PDB entry 9LVJ | electron microscopy, 3.82 A resolution | chains M and Q of the 18 polymer chains in the assembly

Chain M:
Protein: GATOR2 complex protein WDR24
Source organism: Homo sapiens
UniProtKB: Q96S15 (WDR24_HUMAN); numbering as in UniProt (aligned over 1-790)
Amino-acid sequence (790 residues; row label = number of the first residue in the row):
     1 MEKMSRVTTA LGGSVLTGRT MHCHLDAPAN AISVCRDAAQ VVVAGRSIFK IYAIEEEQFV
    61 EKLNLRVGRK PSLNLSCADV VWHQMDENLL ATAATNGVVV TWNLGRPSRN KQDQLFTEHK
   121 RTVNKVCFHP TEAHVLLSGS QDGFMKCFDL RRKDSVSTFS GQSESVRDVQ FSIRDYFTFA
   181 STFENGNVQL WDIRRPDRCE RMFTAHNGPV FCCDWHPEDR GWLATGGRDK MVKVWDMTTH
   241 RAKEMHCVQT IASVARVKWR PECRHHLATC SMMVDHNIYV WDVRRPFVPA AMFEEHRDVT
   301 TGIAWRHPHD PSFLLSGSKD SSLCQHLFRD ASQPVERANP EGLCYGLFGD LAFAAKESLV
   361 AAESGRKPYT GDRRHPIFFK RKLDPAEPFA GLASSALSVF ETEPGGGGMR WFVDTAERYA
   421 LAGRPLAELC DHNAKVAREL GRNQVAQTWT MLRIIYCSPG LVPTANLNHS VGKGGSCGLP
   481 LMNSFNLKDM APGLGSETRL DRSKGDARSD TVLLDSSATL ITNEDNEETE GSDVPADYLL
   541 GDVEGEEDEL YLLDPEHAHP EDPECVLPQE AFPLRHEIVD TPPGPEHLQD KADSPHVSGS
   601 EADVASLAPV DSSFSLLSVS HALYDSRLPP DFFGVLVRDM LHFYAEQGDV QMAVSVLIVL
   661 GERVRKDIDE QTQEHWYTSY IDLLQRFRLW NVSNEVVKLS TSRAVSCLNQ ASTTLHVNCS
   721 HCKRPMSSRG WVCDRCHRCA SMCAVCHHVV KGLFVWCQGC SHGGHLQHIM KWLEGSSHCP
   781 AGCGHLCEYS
Disordered / not traced: 1-14, 361-391, 403-408, 459-625
Swiss-Prot annotation at these positions:
  - zinc finger: Asn718 to Ala740 (C4-type), Ser741 to Ser790 (RING-type)
  - binding site (Zn(2+)): Cys719, Cys722, Cys733, Cys736, Cys743, Cys746, Cys757, Cys760, His762, His765, His768, Cys779, Cys783, His785, Cys787
  - modified residue: Ser155 (Phosphoserine), Ser470 (Phosphoserine), Ser496 (Phosphoserine), Thr581 (Phosphothreonine), Ser594 (Phosphoserine), Ser598 (Phosphoserine)
  - mutagenesis: Ser155 (S155A: Abolished phosphorylation by AMPK; S155D: Mimics phosphorylation, leading to inhibit mTORC1 activation), Met451 (M451E: Abolished interaction with WDR59 and assembly of the GATOR2 complex; when associated with E-632-633-E), Phe632 to Phe633 (Abolished interaction with WDR59 and assembly of the GATOR2 complex; when associated with E-451), Cys743 to Cys746 (Impaired amino-acid-mediated mTORC1 activation)
Metal / ion sites: Zn2+ site 1: Cys722, Cys733, Cys736; Zn2+ site 2: Cys746, His768; Zn2+ site 3: Cys757, Cys760, Cys787; Zn2+ site 4: His762, Cys783

Chain Q:
Protein: Isoform B of Nucleoporin SEH1
Source organism: Homo sapiens
UniProtKB: Q96EE3 (SEH1_HUMAN), isoform Q96EE3-1; numbering as in UniProt (aligned over 1-421)
Amino-acid sequence (421 residues; each row starts with the number of its first residue):
     1 MFVARSIAAD HKDLIHDVSF DFHGRRMATC SSDQSVKVWD KSESGDWHCT ASWKTHSGSV
    61 WRVTWAHPEF GQVLASCSFD RTAAVWEEIV GESNDKLRGQ SHWVKRTTLV DSRTSVTDVK
   121 FAPKHMGLML ATCSADGIVR IYEAPDVMNL SQWSLQHEIS CKLSCSCISW NPSSSRAHSP
   181 MIAVGSDDSS PNAMAKVQIF EYNENTRKYA KAETLMTVTD PVHDIAFAPN LGRSFHILAI
   241 ATKDVRIFTL KPVRKELTSS GGPTKFEIHI VAQFDNHNSQ VWRVSWNITG TVLASSGDDG
   301 CVRLWKANYM DNWKCTGILK GNGSPVNGSS QQGTSNPSLG STIPSLQNSL NGSSAGRYFF
   361 TPLDSPRAGS RWSSYAQLLP PPPPPLVEHS CDADTANLQY PHPRRRYLSR PLNPLPENEG
   421 I
Disordered / not traced: 91-99, 256-262, 321-421
Swiss-Prot annotation at these positions:
  - modified residue (Phosphoserine): Ser179, Ser190
  - cross-link: Lys12 (Glycyl lysine isopeptide (Lys-Gly) (interchain with G-Cter in SUMO2))

Chain M / chain Q interface:
Residue-residue contacts (91):
  Gln249(M) - Ser57(Q)
  Thr250(M) - Ser57(Q)
  Ile251(M) - Ser57(Q)
  Ile251(M) - Arg81(Q)
  Val274(M) - Arg81(Q)
  Arg285(M) - Asp13(Q)  salt bridge
  Arg285(M) - Leu14(Q)
  Phe287(M) - Asp13(Q)
  Phe287(M) - Ser32(Q)
  Phe287(M) - Asp33(Q)
  Phe287(M) - Gln34(Q)
  Phe287(M) - Ser59(Q)
  Val288(M) - Ser32(Q)
  Ala338(M) - Trp282(Q)
  Asn339(M) - His16(Q)
  Asn339(M) - Arg62(Q)
  Asn339(M) - Trp282(Q)
  Asn339(M) - Arg283(Q)
  Pro340(M) - Ile15(Q)
  Pro340(M) - Trp282(Q)
  Glu341(M) - His16(Q)
  Glu341(M) - Trp282(Q)
  Glu341(M) - Arg283(Q)
  Glu341(M) - Ser296(Q)  hydrogen bond
  Glu341(M) - Gly297(Q)
  Gly342(M) - Arg283(Q)
  Leu343(M) - Val18(Q)
  Leu343(M) - Arg283(Q)
  Leu343(M) - Ser295(Q)
  Leu343(M) - Ser296(Q)
  Cys344(M) - Val18(Q)
  Cys344(M) - Ser19(Q)
  Cys344(M) - Phe20(Q)
  Tyr345(M) - Phe20(Q)
  Tyr345(M) - Ser285(Q)
  Tyr345(M) - Trp286(Q)
  Tyr345(M) - Asn287(Q)
  Tyr345(M) - Val292(Q)
  Tyr345(M) - Ala294(Q)  hydrophobic
  Tyr345(M) - Leu304(Q)
  Leu347(M) - Phe22(Q)
  Leu347(M) - His23(Q)
  Leu347(M) - Ile288(Q)  hydrophobic
  Phe348(M) - His23(Q)
  Phe348(M) - Arg25(Q)
  Leu351(M) - Val302(Q)  hydrophobic
  Leu351(M) - Leu319(Q)  hydrophobic
  Ala352(M) - Phe20(Q)  hydrophobic
  Ala352(M) - Met27(Q)  hydrophobic
  Phe353(M) - Ser296(Q)
  Phe353(M) - Val302(Q)  hydrophobic
  Leu359(M) - Asp298(Q)
  Leu359(M) - Asp299(Q)
  Leu359(M) - Gly300(Q)
  Leu392(M) - Leu14(Q)
  Ala393(M) - Asp13(Q)
  Ala393(M) - Leu14(Q)
  Ser395(M) - Leu14(Q)
  Ser395(M) - Ile15(Q)  hydrogen bond (side chain-backbone)
  Leu397(M) - Ser6(Q)
  Leu397(M) - Ile7(Q)  hydrogen bond (backbone-backbone)
  Leu397(M) - Ala9(Q)  hydrophobic
  Leu397(M) - Ile15(Q)  hydrophobic
  Ser398(M) - Arg5(Q)
  Ser398(M) - Ser6(Q)
  Val399(M) - Val3(Q)
  Val399(M) - Arg5(Q)  hydrogen bond (backbone-backbone)
  Phe400(M) - Phe2(Q)  hydrophobic
  Phe400(M) - Val3(Q)
  Phe400(M) - Ala4(Q)  hydrophobic
  Phe400(M) - Leu319(Q)  hydrophobic
  Phe400(M) - Lys320(Q)
  Glu401(M) - Phe2(Q)
  Glu401(M) - Val3(Q)
  Thr402(M) - Phe2(Q)
  Ala645(M) - Leu231(Q)
  Val650(M) - Leu231(Q)
  Gln671(M) - Arg176(Q)  hydrogen bond (side chain-backbone)
  Gln671(M) - Ala177(Q)
  His675(M) - Ser174(Q)
  His675(M) - Ser175(Q)
  His675(M) - Asn230(Q)
  His675(M) - Gly232(Q)  hydrogen bond (side chain-backbone)
  His675(M) - Arg233(Q)
  Trp676(M) - Gly232(Q)
  Thr678(M) - Ser174(Q)
  Ser679(M) - Leu231(Q)
  Leu683(M) - Leu231(Q)  hydrophobic
  Gln685(M) - His23(Q)
  Arg686(M) - Phe22(Q)
  Arg686(M) - His23(Q)  hydrogen bond (backbone-side chain)
Other interface residues (no listed pair), chain M (53 interface residues in all): Lys230, Asp275, Asn277, Met292, Gly346, Asp350, Ala354, Ser394, Glu646, Gln647, Gly648, Glu674, Arg688
Other interface residues (no listed pair), chain Q (58 interface residues in all): Lys12, Gly24, Trp47, Lys54, Phe79, Thr289, Thr291

Overview:
53 residues of chain M face 58 of chain Q across their interface, with 7 hydrogen bonds and 1 salt bridge.
Polar pairs include Arg285(M)-Asp13(Q), Glu341(M)-Ser296(Q) and Ser395(M)-Ile15(Q). From UniProt: 15
Zn2+-binding residues and 8 mutagenesis sites on chain M.
Here chain M is GATOR2 complex protein WDR24 and chain Q is Isoform B of Nucleoporin SEH1, both from Homo
sapiens. Entry 9LVJ (Cryo-EM structure of Sestrin2 bound human GATOR2 complex) was determined by electron
microscopy together with 9LVK and 9LWF from the same study.
